PDB entry 8HG1 | electron microscopy, 2.80 A resolution | chains A and C of the 5 polymer chains in the assembly

[Chain A]
Name: DNA polymerase
Organism: Monkeypox virus
Notes: EC 2.7.7.7
UniProt: A0A2L0AR76 (A0A2L0AR76_MONPV); residues 1-1006 here = UniProt positions 1-1006
Amino-acid sequence (1031 residues; numbered -24 to 1006; the number before each row is that of its first residue; numbers below 1 keep their minus sign (Met-24 is residue -24)):
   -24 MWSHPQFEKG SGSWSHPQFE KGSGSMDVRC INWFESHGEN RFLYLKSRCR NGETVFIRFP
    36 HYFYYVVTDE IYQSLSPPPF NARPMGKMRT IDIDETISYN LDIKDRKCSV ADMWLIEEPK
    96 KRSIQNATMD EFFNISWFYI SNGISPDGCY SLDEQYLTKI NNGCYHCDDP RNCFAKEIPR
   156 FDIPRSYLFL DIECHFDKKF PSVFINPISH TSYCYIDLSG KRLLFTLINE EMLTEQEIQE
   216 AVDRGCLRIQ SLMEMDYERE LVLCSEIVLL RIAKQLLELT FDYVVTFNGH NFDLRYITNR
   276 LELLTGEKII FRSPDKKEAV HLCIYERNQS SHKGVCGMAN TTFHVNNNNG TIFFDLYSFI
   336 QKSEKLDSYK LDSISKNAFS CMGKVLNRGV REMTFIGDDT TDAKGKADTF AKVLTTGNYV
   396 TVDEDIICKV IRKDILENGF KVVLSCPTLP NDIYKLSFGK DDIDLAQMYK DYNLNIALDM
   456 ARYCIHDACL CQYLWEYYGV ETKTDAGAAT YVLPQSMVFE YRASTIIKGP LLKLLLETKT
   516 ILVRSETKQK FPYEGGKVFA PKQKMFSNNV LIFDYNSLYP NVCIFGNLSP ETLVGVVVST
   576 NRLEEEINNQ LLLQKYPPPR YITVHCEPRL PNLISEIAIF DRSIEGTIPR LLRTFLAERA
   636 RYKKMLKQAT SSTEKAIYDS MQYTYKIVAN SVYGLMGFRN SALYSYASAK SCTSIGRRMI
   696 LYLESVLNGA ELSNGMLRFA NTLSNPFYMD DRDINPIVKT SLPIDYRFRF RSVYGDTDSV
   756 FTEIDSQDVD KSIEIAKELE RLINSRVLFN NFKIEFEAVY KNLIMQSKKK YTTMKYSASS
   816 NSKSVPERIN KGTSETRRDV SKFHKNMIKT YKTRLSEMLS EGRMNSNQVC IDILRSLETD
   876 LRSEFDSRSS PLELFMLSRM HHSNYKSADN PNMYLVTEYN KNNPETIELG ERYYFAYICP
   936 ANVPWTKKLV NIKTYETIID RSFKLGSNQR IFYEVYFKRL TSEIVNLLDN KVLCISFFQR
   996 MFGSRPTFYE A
Disordered / not traced: -24 to -1, 1005-1006
Differences from the reference sequence: initiating methionine (-24); expression tag (-23 to 0); conflict Phe108 (Leu in A0A2L0AR76)
Metal / ion sites: Mg2+: Asp549, Tyr550, Asp753 (together with dTTP)
Residues lining bound ligands: dTTP (TTP): Asp549, Tyr550, Asn551, Ser552, Leu553, Tyr554, Arg634, Lys661, Ile662, Asn665, Thr752, Asp753

[Chain C]
Name: DNA polymerase processivity factor component A20
Organism: Monkeypox virus
UniProt: Q5IXP2 (Q5IXP2_MONPV); residues 1-426 here = UniProt positions 1-426
Amino-acid sequence (426 residues; numbered 1 to 426; the number before each row is that of its first residue):
     1 MTSSADLTNL KELLSLYKSL RFSDSVAIEK YNSLVEWGTS TYWKIGVQKV TNVETSISDY
    61 YDEVKNKPFN IDPGYYIFLP VYFGSVFIYS KGKNMVELGS GNSFQIPDEI RSACNKVLDS
   121 DNGIDFLRFV LLNNRWIMED AISKYQSPVN IFKLASEYGL NIPNYLEIEI EEDTLFDDEL
   181 YSIMERSFDD TFPKISISYI KLGELKRQVV DFFKFSFMYI ESIKVDRIGD NIFIPSVITK
   241 SGKKILVKDV DHLIRSKVRE HTFVKVKKKN TFSILYDYDG NGTETRGEVI KRIIDTIGRD
   301 YYVNGKYFSK VGIAGLKQLT NKLDINECAT VDELVDEINK SGTVKRKIKN QSVFDLSREC
   361 LGYPEADFIT LVNNMRFKIE NCKVVNFNIE NTNCLNNPSI ETIYGNFNQF VSIFNTVTDV
   421 KKRLFE
Disordered / not traced: 1, 280-284, 426

[Chain A / chain C interface]
Contacting residue pairs (18):
  Thr575(A) - Ile369(C)
  Thr575(A) - Asn373(C)
  Asn576(A) - Phe354(C)
  Asn576(A) - Val372(C)
  Asn576(A) - Asn373(C)
  Arg577(A) - Val372(C)
  Arg577(A) - Asn373(C)  hydrogen bond (side chain-backbone)
  Arg577(A) - Met375(C)
  Arg577(A) - Arg376(C)
  Leu578(A) - Phe377(C)  hydrophobic
  Leu578(A) - Ile379(C)
  Leu578(A) - Phe414(C)  hydrophobic
  Glu579(A) - Phe354(C)
  Glu581(A) - Ile379(C)
  Ile582(A) - Ile379(C)  hydrophobic
  Gln585(A) - Ile379(C)
  Leu586(A) - Cys382(C)  hydrophobic
  Ile609(A) - Asn373(C)
Interface residues without a listed pair, chain C (14 interface residues in all): Val353, Asn374, Val384, Glu390

[Summary]
The interface between chain A and chain C involves 10 residues on one side and 14 on the other, with 1
hydrogen bond. The hydrogen-bonded pair is Arg577(A)-Asn373(C). Ligands of chain A: dTTP. The Mg2+ site is
built by Asp549(A), Tyr550(A) and Asp753(A).
Chain A is DNA polymerase and chain C is DNA polymerase processivity factor component A20, both from Monkeypox
virus; the structure, The structure of MPXV polymerase holoenzyme in replicating state, was determined by
electron microscopy.
